Entry 1L4A (X-ray diffraction, 2.95 A resolution); this record covers chains B and C of the 5 polymer chains in the assembly.

[Chain B]
Protein: S-syntaxin
From: Loligo pealei
Reference sequence: O46345 (O46345_LOLPE); residue numbers follow UniProt; this construct covers 183-265
Sequence (88 residues; each row starts with the number of its first residue):
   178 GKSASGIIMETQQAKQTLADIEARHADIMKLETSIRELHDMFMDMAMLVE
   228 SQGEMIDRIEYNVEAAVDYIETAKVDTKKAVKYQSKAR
Disordered / not traced: 260-265
Sequence notes: cloning artifact (178-182)

[Chain C]
Protein: S-SNAP25 fusion protein
From: Loligo pealei
Reference sequence: Q8T3S4 (Q8T3S4_LOLPE); numbering as in UniProt (aligned over 4-86)
Sequence (83 residues; each row starts with the number of its first residue):
     4 NGEVEVPKTELEEIQQQCNQVTDDSLESTRRMLNMCEESKEAGIRTLVML
    54 DEQGEQLDRIEEGLDQINQDMKDAEKNLEGMEK
Disordered / not traced: 4-10, 84-86

[How chain B and chain C interact]
Residue-residue contacts (59; chain B residue first):
  T188(B) - L14(C)
  T188(B) - I17(C)
  A191(B) - I17(C)  hydrophobic
  K192(B) - E13(C)
  K192(B) - I17(C)
  T194(B) - C21(C)
  L195(B) - Q20(C)
  L195(B) - C21(C)  hydrophobic
  I198(B) - C21(C)
  I198(B) - V24(C)  hydrophobic
  I198(B) - T25(C)
  R201(B) - T25(C)
  H202(B) - V24(C)
  H202(B) - D27(C)
  H202(B) - S28(C)  hydrogen bond
  I205(B) - S28(C)
  I205(B) - S31(C)
  M206(B) - S31(C)  hydrogen bond
  L208(B) - M35(C)  hydrophobic
  E209(B) - S31(C)  hydrogen bond
  E209(B) - R34(C)  salt bridge
  E209(B) - M35(C)
  E209(B) - M38(C)
  I212(B) - M35(C)  hydrophobic
  I212(B) - M38(C)  hydrophobic
  I212(B) - C39(C)  hydrophobic
  R213(B) - R34(C)
  R213(B) - M38(C)
  L215(B) - S42(C)
  H216(B) - M38(C)
  H216(B) - E41(C)  salt bridge
  H216(B) - S42(C)
  F219(B) - S42(C)
  F219(B) - A45(C)
  M220(B) - E41(C)
  M220(B) - S42(C)
  M220(B) - A45(C)  hydrophobic
  A223(B) - A45(C)
  A223(B) - R48(C)  hydrogen bond (backbone-side chain)
  A223(B) - T49(C)  hydrogen bond (backbone-side chain)
  A223(B) - M52(C)
  V226(B) - M52(C)  hydrophobic
  V226(B) - L53(C)  hydrophobic
  V226(B) - Q56(C)  hydrogen bond (backbone-side chain)
  E227(B) - M52(C)
  G230(B) - Q56(C)
  I233(B) - Q59(C)  hydrogen bond (backbone-side chain)
  D234(B) - Q59(C)
  E237(B) - Q59(C)
  V240(B) - L67(C)  hydrophobic
  V244(B) - G66(C)
  V244(B) - Q69(C)
  V244(B) - I70(C)
  I247(B) - I70(C)
  I247(B) - D73(C)
  I247(B) - M74(C)  hydrophobic
  K251(B) - D73(C)
  T254(B) - K79(C)  hydrogen bond (backbone-side chain)
  A257(B) - K79(C)
Interface residues without a listed pair, chain B (37 interface residues in all): E199, M222, M224, Q229, E248, K255
Interface residues without a listed pair, chain C (33 interface residues in all): G46, L60, A77

[Summary]
37 residues of chain B and 33 residues of chain C are in contact; the contacts include 8 hydrogen bonds and 2
salt bridges. Polar contacts include E209(B)-R34(C), H216(B)-E41(C) and H202(B)-S28(C).
Chain B is S-syntaxin and chain C is S-SNAP25 fusion protein, both from Loligo pealei; the structure, X-ray
structure of the neuronal complexin/snare complex from the squid loligo pealei, was determined by X-ray
diffraction.
